PDB entry 8TNU | electron microscopy, 3.36 A resolution | chains Z and Y of the 12 polymer chains in the assembly

Chain Z (and Y):
Protein: Transmembrane protein gp41
Source organism: Human immunodeficiency virus 1
Notes: chain Y of this document is another copy of the same molecule, construct and numbering; everything in this record applies to it too
UniProtKB: Q2N0S5 (Q2N0S5_9HIV1); residues 512-664 here correspond to UniProt positions 509-661 (UniProt number = residue number - 3)
Amino-acid sequence (153 residues; numbered 512 to 664; the number before each row is that of its first residue):
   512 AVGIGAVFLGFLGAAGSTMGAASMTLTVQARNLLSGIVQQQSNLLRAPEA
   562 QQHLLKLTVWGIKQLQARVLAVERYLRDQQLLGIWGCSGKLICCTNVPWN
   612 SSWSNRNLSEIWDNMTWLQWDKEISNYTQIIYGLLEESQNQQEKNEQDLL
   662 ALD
Unresolved in the structure: 512-515, 546-567 (chain Y: 546-567, 664)
Construct notes: conflict P559 (Ile556 in Q2N0S5), C605 (Thr602 in Q2N0S5)
Disulfides: C598-C604
Covalent attachments: N-acetylglucosamine (NAG) linked to N611, N618, N637

How chain Z and chain Y interact:
Contacting residue pairs (30; chain Z residue first):
  L576(Z) with L576(Y), hydrophobic
  V580(Z) with L576(Y), hydrophobic; V580(Y), hydrophobic
  E584(Z) with R579(Y), salt bridge; V583(Y)
  L587(Z) with Y586(Y), hydrophobic; L587(Y), hydrophobic
  R588(Z) with L545(Y)
  Q591(Z) with A541(Y), hydrogen bond (side chain-backbone); L545(Y); Y586(Y)
  G594(Z) with G600(Y)
  I595(Z) with T538(Y); R542(Y)
  S599(Z) with S599(Y); G600(Y)
  Q640(Z) with R542(Y)
  I641(Z) with A517(Y), hydrophobic
  E647(Z) with T538(Y); R542(Y), salt bridge
  N651(Z) with S534(Y); M535(Y), hydrogen bond (side chain-backbone); T538(Y)
  E654(Z) with K601(Y); I603(Y)
  K655(Z) with G531(Y); S534(Y); M535(Y)
  Q658(Z) with I603(Y)
  L661(Z) with C605(Y), hydrophobic
Interface residues without a listed pair, chain Z (22 interface residues in all): Q577, V583, G644, E648, Q650
Interface residues without a listed pair, chain Y (25 interface residues in all): F519, T536, L537, L544, Q575, L602

Summary:
22 residues of chain Z face 25 of chain Y across their interface, with 2 hydrogen bonds and 2 salt bridges.
Polar pairs include E584(Z)-R579(Y), E647(Z)-R542(Y) and Q591(Z)-A541(Y). Covalently linked
N-acetylglucosamine: at N611(Z), N618(Z) and N637(Z).
Chain Z and chain Y are both Transmembrane protein gp41 (Human immunodeficiency virus 1); the structure,
Cryo-EM structure of TRNM-b*01 Fab in complex with HIV-1 Env trimer BG505.DS SOSIP, was determined by electron
microscopy (same publication as 8TDX, 8TE7, 8TJR, 8TJS, 8TKC, 8TL2 and 5 further entries).
